6A4T - chains A and B; structure by X-ray diffraction, 2.00 A resolution.

# Chain A (and B)
Molecule: Peptidase E
From: Deinococcus radiodurans R1
Notes: EC 3.4.21.-; chain B of this document is another copy of the same molecule, construct and numbering; everything in this record applies to it too
UniProt: Q9RVF9 (Y1070_DEIRA); residue numbers follow UniProt; this construct covers 1-199
Sequence (219 residues; each row starts with the number of its first residue; numbers below 1 keep their minus sign (Met-19 is residue -19)):
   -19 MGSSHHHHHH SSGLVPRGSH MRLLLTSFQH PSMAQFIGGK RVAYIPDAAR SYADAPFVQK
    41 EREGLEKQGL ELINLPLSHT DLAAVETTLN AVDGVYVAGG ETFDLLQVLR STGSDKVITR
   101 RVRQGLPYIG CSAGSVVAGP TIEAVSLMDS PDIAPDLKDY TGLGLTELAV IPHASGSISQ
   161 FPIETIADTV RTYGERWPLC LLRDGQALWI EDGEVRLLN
Not modelled in the structure: -19 to -1, 33-38
Sequence notes: expression tag (-19 to 0)

# Chain A / chain B interface
Residue-residue contacts (31; chain A residue first):
  Leu148(A) with Leu197(B), hydrophobic
  Ser155(A) with Glu175(B)
  Ile163(A) with Val170(B); Arg171(B); Glu175(B)
  Ile166(A) with Val170(B), hydrophobic
  Ala167(A) with Ala167(B); Arg171(B)
  Val170(A) with Ile163(B); Ile166(B), hydrophobic
  Arg171(A) with Ile163(B); Ala167(B)
  Gly174(A) with Ser155(B); Ile163(B); Arg183(B), hydrogen bond (backbone-side chain)
  Glu175(A) with Ser155(B); Ile163(B); Arg183(B), hydrogen bond (backbone-side chain)
  Trp177(A) with Arg183(B), hydrogen bond (backbone-side chain)
  Pro178(A) with Arg183(B)
  Leu179(A) with Arg183(B)
  Arg183(A) with Gly174(B), hydrogen bond (side chain-backbone); Glu175(B), hydrogen bond (side chain-backbone); Trp177(B), hydrogen bond (side chain-backbone); Pro178(B); Leu179(B)
  Val195(A) with Arg196(B); Leu197(B), hydrogen bond (backbone-backbone)
  Arg196(A) with Val195(B)
  Leu197(A) with Leu148(B), hydrophobic; Val195(B), hydrogen bond (backbone-backbone)
Other interface residues (no listed pair), chain A (22 interface residues in all): Gly156, Glu164, Arg176, Cys180, Leu181, Asn199
Other interface residues (no listed pair), chain B (21 interface residues in all): Glu164, Arg176, Leu181, Gln186, Asn199

# In short
The interface between chain A and chain B involves 22 residues on one side and 21 on the other; the contacts
include 8 hydrogen bonds. Among the polar pairs are Gly174(A)-Arg183(B), Glu175(A)-Arg183(B) and
Trp177(A)-Arg183(B).
Chain A and chain B are both Peptidase E (Deinococcus radiodurans R1); the structure, Crystal structure of
Peptidase E from Deinococcus radiodurans R1, was determined by X-ray diffraction.
